PDB entry 4U45 | X-ray diffraction, 2.58 A resolution | chains A and B

== Chain A (and B) ==
Protein: Mitogen-activated protein kinase kinase kinase kinase 4
Source organism: Homo sapiens
Notes: EC 2.7.11.1; fragment: kinase domain; chain B of this document is another copy of the same molecule, construct and numbering; everything in this record applies to it too
UniProt: O95819 (M4K4_HUMAN); numbering as in UniProt (aligned over 2-328)
Sequence (332 residues; row label = number of the first residue in the row; numbering starts at 0):
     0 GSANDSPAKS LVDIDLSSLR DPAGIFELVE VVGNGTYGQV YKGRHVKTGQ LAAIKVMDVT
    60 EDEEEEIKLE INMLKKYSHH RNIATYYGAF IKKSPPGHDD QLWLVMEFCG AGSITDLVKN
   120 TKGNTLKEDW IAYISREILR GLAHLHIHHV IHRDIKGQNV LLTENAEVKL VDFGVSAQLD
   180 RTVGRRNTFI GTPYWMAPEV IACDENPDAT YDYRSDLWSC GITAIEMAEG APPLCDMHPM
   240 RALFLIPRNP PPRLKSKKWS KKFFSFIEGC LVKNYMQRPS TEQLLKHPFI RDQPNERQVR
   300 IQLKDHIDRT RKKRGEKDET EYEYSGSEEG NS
Disordered / not traced: 0-11, 96-97, 177-185, 312-331 (chain B: 0-12, 33-36, 312-331)
Differences from the reference sequence: expression tag (0-1, 329-331)
Metal / ion sites: Mg2+: Ser77, His79, Ile82, Thr84
Ligand contacts: 3DC (6-(1H-pyrazol-4-yl)-N-(pyridin-4-yl)pyrrolo[2,1-f][1,2,4]triazin-4-amine): Val31, Asn33, Gly34, Val39, Ala52, Lys54, Glu69, Met105, Glu106, Phe107, Cys108, Gly109, Gly111, Asp115, Leu160, Val170, Asp171

== Chain A / chain B interface ==
Residue-residue contacts (47; chain A residue first):
  Gly34(A) with Arg185(B), hydrogen bond (backbone-side chain)
  Thr35(A) with Arg185(B), hydrogen bond (backbone-side chain)
  Glu60(A) with Lys118(B), salt bridge
  Arg152(A) with His237(B)
  Asn186(A) with Pro238(B)
  Thr187(A) with Thr191(B), hydrogen bond (backbone-side chain); Pro192(B); Tyr193(B); Pro238(B)
  Phe188(A) with Gly190(B); Thr191(B); Pro238(B)
  Ile189(A) with Ile189(B), hydrogen bond (backbone-backbone); Gly190(B), hydrogen bond (backbone-backbone); Pro192(B), hydrophobic; Pro238(B); Met239(B); Leu242(B), hydrophobic
  Gly190(A) with Phe188(B); Ile189(B), hydrogen bond (backbone-backbone)
  Thr191(A) with Thr187(B), hydrogen bond (side chain-backbone); Phe188(B)
  Pro192(A) with Thr187(B); Ile189(B), hydrophobic
  Tyr193(A) with Thr187(B)
  Met195(A) with Met239(B), hydrophobic
  Val199(A) with Met239(B)
  Ile200(A) with Met239(B), hydrophobic
  Ala201(A) with Phe243(B), hydrophobic
  Cys202(A) with Phe243(B)
  Asp203(A) with Asp203(B); Arg247(B), salt bridge
  Pro206(A) with Arg240(B), hydrogen bond (backbone-side chain); Phe243(B), hydrophobic
  Pro238(A) with Thr187(B)
  Met239(A) with Met195(B), hydrophobic; Val199(B); Ala201(B); Leu242(B), hydrophobic
  Arg240(A) with Pro206(B), hydrogen bond (side chain-backbone); Asp207(B), salt bridge
  Leu242(A) with Ile189(B), hydrophobic; Leu242(B), hydrophobic
  Phe243(A) with Ala201(B), hydrophobic; Cys202(B); Pro206(B), hydrophobic
  Arg247(A) with Asp203(B), salt bridge
Also at the interface, not in a pair above, chain A (32 interface residues in all): Val30, Asn33, Tyr36, Gln38, Tyr40, Asp207, Lys311
Also at the interface, not in a pair above, chain B (28 interface residues in all): Gly32, Gln38, His97, Asn186, Ile200

== Overview ==
32 residues of chain A face 28 of chain B across their interface; the contacts include 9 hydrogen bonds and 4
salt bridges. Among the polar pairs are Glu60(A)-Lys118(B), Asp203(A)-Arg247(B) and Arg240(A)-Asp207(B). Chain
A binds compound 3DC. Ser77(A), His79(A), Ile82(A) and Thr84(A) coordinate Mg2+.
Chain A and chain B are both Mitogen-activated protein kinase kinase kinase kinase 4 (Homo sapiens); the
structure, MAP4K4 in complex with inhibitor (compound 25), was determined by X-ray diffraction, deposited
together with 4U43 and 4U44.
